Entry 6J0F (electron microscopy, 3.80 A resolution); this record covers chains B and c of the 12 polymer chains in the assembly.

== Chain B ==
Name: Pvc16
Organism: Photorhabdus asymbiotica subsp. asymbiotica (strain ATCC 43949 / 3105-77)
UniProt: B6VNM9 (B6VNM9_PHOAA); numbering as in UniProt (aligned over 1-293)
Sequence (293 residues; each row starts with the number of its first residue):
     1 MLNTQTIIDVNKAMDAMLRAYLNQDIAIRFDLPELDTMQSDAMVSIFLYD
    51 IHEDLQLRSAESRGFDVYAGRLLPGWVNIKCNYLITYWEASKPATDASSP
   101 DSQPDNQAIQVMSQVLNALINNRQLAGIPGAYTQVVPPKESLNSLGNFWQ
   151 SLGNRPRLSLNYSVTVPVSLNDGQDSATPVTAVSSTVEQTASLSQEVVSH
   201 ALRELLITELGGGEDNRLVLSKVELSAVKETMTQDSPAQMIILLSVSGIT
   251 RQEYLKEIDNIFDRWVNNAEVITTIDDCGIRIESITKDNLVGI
Not modelled in the structure: 1, 91-101, 236-239, 273-277

== Chain c ==
Name: Pvc1
Organism: Photorhabdus asymbiotica subsp. asymbiotica (strain ATCC 43949 / 3105-77)
UniProt: B6VNP4 (B6VNP4_PHOAA); residues 1-149 here = UniProt positions 1-149
Sequence (149 residues; numbered 1 to 149; the number before each row is that of its first residue):
     1 MSTSTSQIAVEYPIPVYRFIVSVGDEKIPFNSVSGLDISYDTIEYRDGVG
    51 NWFKMPGQSQSTNITLRKGVFPGKTELFDWINSIQLNQVEKKDITISLTN
   101 DAGTELLMTWNVSNAFPTSLTSPSFDATSNDIAVQEITLMADRVIMQAV
Not modelled in the structure: 1-8, 149

== How chain B and chain c interact ==
Contacting residue pairs - 17 pairs, chain B then chain c:
  Gln56(B) - Asp131(c)
  Gln56(B) - Ile132(c)
  Arg58(B) - Tyr17(c)
  Arg58(B) - Asn31(c)
  Ser59(B) - Pro29(c)
  Ala60(B) - Phe19(c)
  Ala60(B) - Pro29(c)
  Ala60(B) - Phe30(c)  hydrogen bond (backbone-backbone)
  Glu61(B) - Ile20(c)
  Glu61(B) - Pro29(c)
  Ser62(B) - Ile20(c)
  Ser62(B) - Lys27(c)
  Arg63(B) - Ala102(c)  hydrogen bond (side chain-backbone)
  Tyr132(B) - Asn130(c)  hydrogen bond (side chain-backbone)
  Tyr132(B) - Asp131(c)
  Tyr132(B) - Ile132(c)
  Asp175(B) - Thr104(c)
Other interface residues (no listed pair), chain B (11 interface residues in all): Leu57, Gln134
Other interface residues (no listed pair), chain c (14 interface residues in all): Ile28, Gly103

== Overview ==
Chain B and chain c form an interface of 11 and 14 residues respectively; the contacts include 3 hydrogen
bonds. Polar contacts include Arg63(B)-Ala102(c), Tyr132(B)-Asn130(c) and Ala60(B)-Phe30(c).
Here chain B is Pvc16 and chain c is Pvc1, both from Photorhabdus asymbiotica subsp. asymbiotica (strain ATCC
43949 / 3105-77). Entry 6J0F (Cryo-EM Structure of an Extracellular Contractile Injection System, PVC
sheath/tube terminator in extended state) was determined by electron microscopy (same publication as 6J0B,
6J0C, 6J0M and 6J0N).
